4GLS - chains D and F of the 8 polymer chains in the assembly; structure by X-ray diffraction, 1.60 A resolution.

Chain D:
Name: D- RFX001
Chain sequence (56 residues; row label = number of the first residue in the row):
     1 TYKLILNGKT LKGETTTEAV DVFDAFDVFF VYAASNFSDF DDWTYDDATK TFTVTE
Modified positions: Thr1, Thr10, Thr15, Thr16, Thr17, Thr44, Thr49, Thr51, Thr53, Thr55 (D-threonine; DTH); Tyr2, Tyr32, Tyr45 (D-tyrosine; DTY); Lys3, Lys9, Lys12, Lys50 (D-lysine; DLY); Leu4, Leu6, Leu11 (D-leucine; DLE); Ile5 (D-isoleucine; DIL); Asn7, Asn36 (D-asparagine; DSG); Glu14, Glu18, Glu56 (D-glutamic acid; DGL); Ala19, Ala25, Ala33, Ala34, Ala48 (D-alanine; DAL); Val20, Val22, Val28, Val31, Val54 (D-valine; DVA); Asp21, Asp24, Asp27, Asp39, Asp41, Asp42, Asp46, Asp47 (D-aspartic acid; DAS); Phe23, Phe26, Phe29, Phe30, Phe37, Phe40, Phe52 (D-phenylalanine; DPN); Ser35, Ser38 (D-serine; DSN); Trp43 (D-tryptophan; DTR)

Chain F:
Name: Vascular endothelial growth factor A
UniProt: P15692 (VEGFA_HUMAN); residues 1-102 here correspond to UniProt positions 34-135 (UniProt number = residue number + 33)
Chain sequence (102 residues; numbered 1 to 102; the number before each row is that of its first residue):
     1 GQNHHEVVKF MDVYQRSYCH PIETLVDIFQ EYPDEIEYIF KPSCVPLMRC GGCCNDEGLE
    61 CVPTEESNIT MQIMRIKPHQ GQHIGEMSFL QHNKCECRPK KD
Not modelled in the structure: 1-5, 101-102
Cystine bridges: Cys19-Cys61, Cys50-Cys95, Cys54-Cys97

Chain D / chain F interface:
Residue-residue contacts (17; chain D residue first):
  Phe26(D) - Lys41(F)
  Phe30(D) - Lys41(F)
  Phe30(D) - Met74(F)
  Ala34(D) - Gln82(F)
  Phe37(D) - Gln82(F)  hydrogen bond (backbone-side chain)
  Ser38(D) - Gln80(F)
  Ser38(D) - Gly81(F)
  Ser38(D) - Gln82(F)  hydrogen bond (backbone-backbone)
  Asp39(D) - Gln82(F)
  Asp39(D) - His83(F)
  Phe40(D) - Met74(F)
  Phe40(D) - Gln82(F)  hydrogen bond (backbone-backbone)
  Phe40(D) - His83(F)  hydrogen bond (backbone-side chain)
  Phe40(D) - Ile84(F)  hydrogen bond (backbone-backbone)
  Asp41(D) - Ile84(F)
  Asp42(D) - Ile84(F)
  Trp43(D) - Ile84(F)
Also at the interface, not in a pair above, chain F (9 interface residues in all): Gln72, Ile76

Overview:
10 residues of chain D face 9 of chain F across their interface; the contacts include 5 hydrogen bonds. Polar
contacts include Phe37(D)-Gln82(F), Phe40(D)-His83(F) and Ser38(D)-Gln82(F).
Chain D is D- RFX001 and chain F is Vascular endothelial growth factor A; the structure, Crystal Structure of
Chemically Synthesized Heterochiral {D-Protein Antagonist plus VEGF-A} Protein Complex in space group P21, was
determined by X-ray diffraction together with 4GLN and 4GLU from the same study.
